PDB entry 1RJK | X-ray diffraction, 1.99 A resolution | chains A and C

== Chain A ==
Protein: Vitamin D3 receptor
From: Rattus norvegicus
Notes: fragment: Ligand binding domain; engineered mutation(s): Chain A, DEL(165-211)
Reference sequence: P13053 (VDR_RAT); numbering as in UniProt; present here: 116-164, 212-423
Amino-acid sequence (292 residues; each row starts with the number of its first residue; note: 47 numbers in that range are skipped by the numbering (no residue carries them; nothing is unmodelled there)):
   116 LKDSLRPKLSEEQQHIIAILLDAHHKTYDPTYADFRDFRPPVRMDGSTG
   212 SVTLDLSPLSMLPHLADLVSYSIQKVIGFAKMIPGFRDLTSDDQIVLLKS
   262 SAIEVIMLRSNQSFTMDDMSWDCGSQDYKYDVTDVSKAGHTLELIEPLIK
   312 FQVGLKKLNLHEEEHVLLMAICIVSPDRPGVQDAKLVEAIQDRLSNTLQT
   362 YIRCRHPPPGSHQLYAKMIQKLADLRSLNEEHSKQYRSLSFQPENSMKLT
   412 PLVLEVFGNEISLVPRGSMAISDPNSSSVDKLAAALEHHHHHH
Not modelled in the structure: 116-122, 160-164, 212-218, 421-454
Differences from the reference sequence: cloning artifact (424-448); expression tag (449-454)
Small-molecule neighbours: 2MD (VDZ; 5-{2-[1-(5-hydroxy-1,5-dimethyl-hexyl)-7a-methyl-octahydro-inden-4-ylidene]-ethylidene}-2-methylene-cyclohexane-1,3-dio l): Tyr143, Tyr147, Phe150, Leu223, Leu226, Leu229, Val230, Ser233, Ile264, Ile267, Met268, Arg270, Ser271, Ser274, Trp282, Cys284, Tyr291, Val296, Ala299, His301, Leu305, Leu309, His393, Tyr397, Leu400, Leu410, Phe418
Curated features (UniProtKB/Swiss-Prot):
  - region: Lys242 to Lys260 (Interaction with coactivator LXXLL motif)
  - motif: Pro412 to Asn420 (9aaTAD)
  - binding site (calcitriol): Tyr143, Ser233, Arg270, Ser274, His301, His393

== Chain C ==
Protein: Peroxisome proliferator-activated receptor binding protein
Notes: fragment: DRIP 205 NR2 box peptide
Reference sequence: Q15648 (PPRB_HUMAN); residues 625-637 here correspond to UniProt positions 640-652 (UniProt number = residue number + 15)
Amino-acid sequence (13 residues; numbered 625 to 637; the number before each row is that of its first residue):
   625 KNHPMLMNLLKDN
Not modelled in the structure: 636-637
Curated features (UniProtKB/Swiss-Prot):
  - motif: Leu630 to Leu634 (LXXLL motif 2)

== How chain A and chain C interact ==
Contacting residue pairs - 21 pairs, chain A then chain C:
  Ile238(A) with Leu630(C), hydrophobic; Leu633(C), hydrophobic; Leu634(C), hydrophobic
  Lys242(A) with Leu633(C), hydrogen bond (side chain-backbone); Leu634(C); Lys635(C)
  Phe247(A) with Leu634(C), hydrophobic
  Ser252(A) with Met631(C), hydrogen bond
  Gln255(A) with Leu634(C)
  Ile256(A) with His627(C); Met631(C), hydrophobic; Leu634(C), hydrophobic
  Leu259(A) with Leu634(C), hydrophobic
  Lys260(A) with His627(C), hydrogen bond
  Pro412(A) with Met629(C)
  Leu413(A) with Met629(C); Leu633(C), hydrophobic
  Glu416(A) with His627(C); Pro628(C); Met629(C), hydrogen bond (side chain-backbone); Leu630(C), hydrogen bond (side chain-backbone)
Interface residues without a listed pair, chain A (13 interface residues in all): Gln235, Val417
Interface residues without a listed pair, chain C (9 interface residues in all): Asn626

== Overview ==
The interface between chain A and chain C involves 13 residues on one side and 9 on the other; the contacts
include 5 hydrogen bonds. Polar pairs include Lys242(A)-Leu633(C), Ser252(A)-Met631(C) and
Lys260(A)-His627(C). Bound to chain A: 2MD.
Chain A is Vitamin D3 receptor (Rattus norvegicus) and chain C is Peroxisome proliferator-activated receptor
binding protein; the structure, crystal structure of the rat vitamin D receptor ligand binding domain
complexed with 2MD and a ..., was determined by X-ray diffraction (same publication as 1RK3, 1RKG and 1RKH).
